Entry 2ZNI (X-ray diffraction, 3.10 A resolution); this record covers chains B and C of the 4 polymer chains in the assembly.

[Chain B]
Molecule: Pyrrolysyl-tRNA synthetase
From: Desulfitobacterium hafniense
Notes: EC 6.1.1.26
UniProt: B0S4P3 (B0S4P3_DESHA); numbering as in UniProt (aligned over 1-288)
Amino-acid sequence (308 residues; row label = number of the first residue in the row; numbers below 1 keep their minus sign (Met-19 is residue -19)):
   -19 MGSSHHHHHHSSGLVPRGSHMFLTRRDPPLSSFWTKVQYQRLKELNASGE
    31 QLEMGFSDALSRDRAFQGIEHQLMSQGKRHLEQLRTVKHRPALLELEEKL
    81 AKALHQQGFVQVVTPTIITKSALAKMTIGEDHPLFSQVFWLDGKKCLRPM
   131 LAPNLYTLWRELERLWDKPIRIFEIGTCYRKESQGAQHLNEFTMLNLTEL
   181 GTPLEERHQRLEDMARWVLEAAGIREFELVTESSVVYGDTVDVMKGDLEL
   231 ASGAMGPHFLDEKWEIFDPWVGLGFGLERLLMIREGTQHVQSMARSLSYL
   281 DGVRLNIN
Not modelled in the structure: -19 to 9
Differences from the reference sequence: expression tag (-19 to 0)
From the paper describing this entry:
  - binding site for bacterial tRNA: Lys16, Gln117, Lys124, Arg140, Arg144, Arg160 to Asn170, Phe172, Glu245, Ser278

[Chain C]
Molecule: bacterial tRNA
Sequence (72 nucleotides; numbered 1 to 76; 4 numbers in that range are skipped by the numbering (no residue carries them; nothing is unmodelled there); the number before each row is that of its first residue):
     1 GGGGGGU
     9 GGAUCGA
    18 AUAGAUCACACGGACUCUAAAUUCGUGCAG
    49 GCGGGUGAAACUCCCGUACUCCCCGCCA
Bound ions: Ca2+ site 1 near G4 (its only coordinating residue here); Ca2+ site 2 near G9 (its only coordinating residue here); Ca2+ site 3 near G14 (its only coordinating residue here); Ca2+ site 4 near U65 (its only coordinating residue here)

[How chain B and chain C interact]
Pairs across the interface - 78 pairs, chain B then chain C:
  Thr15(B) with U12(C), phosphate contact; C13(C), hydrogen bond to the phosphate
  Lys16(B) with G4(C), hydrogen bond to the phosphate; G5(C), salt bridge to the phosphate
  Val17(B) with G5(C), phosphate contact; U12(C), phosphate contact; C13(C), phosphate contact
  Gln18(B) with U12(C), hydrogen bond to the sugar
  Gln20(B) with G4(C), hydrogen bond to the base; C69(C), base contact; C70(C), sugar contact
  Arg21(B) with G10(C), sugar contact; A11(C), sugar contact; U12(C), phosphate contact
  Lys23(B) with C70(C), phosphate contact; C71(C), salt bridge to the phosphate
  Glu24(B) with C69(C), sugar contact
  Asp43(B) with C13(C), sugar contact
  Phe46(B) with A11(C), sugar contact; U12(C), sugar contact
  Gln47(B) with U23(C), hydrogen bond to the base; C24(C), sugar contact
  Glu50(B) with G10(C), hydrogen bond to the base; A11(C), hydrogen bond to the sugar
  His51(B) with A25(C), hydrogen bond to the phosphate; C26(C), salt bridge to the phosphate
  Gln117(B) with C75(C), hydrogen bond to the phosphate
  Arg160(B) with C75(C), hydrogen bond to the phosphate; A76(C), salt bridge to the phosphate
  Glu162(B) with G1(C), base contact; G73(C), hydrogen bond to the base; C74(C), base contact
  Ser163(B) with C74(C), hydrogen bond to the sugar; A76(C), hydrogen bond to the base
  Gln164(B) with G1(C), base contact; G2(C), base contact; C71(C), hydrogen bond to the base; C72(C), hydrogen bond to the base; G73(C), base contact; C74(C), base contact
  Gly165(B) with C72(C), phosphate contact; C74(C), base contact
  Ala166(B) with C71(C), phosphate contact; C72(C), hydrogen bond to the phosphate; C74(C), base contact
  Gln167(B) with A76(C), base contact
  His168(B) with C74(C), stacking on the base; A76(C), base contact
  Leu169(B) with A76(C), hydrogen bond to the base
  Phe172(B) with A76(C), stacking on the base
  Glu212(B) with C75(C), base contact
  Asp222(B) with C75(C), base contact
  Glu229(B) with C75(C), hydrogen bond to the sugar; A76(C), hydrogen bond to the sugar
  Leu230(B) with A76(C), hydrogen bond to the sugar
  Ala231(B) with A76(C), hydrogen bond to the phosphate
  Ser232(B) with C75(C), base contact; A76(C), hydrogen bond to the phosphate
  Gly254(B) with A76(C), sugar contact
  Phe255(B) with A76(C), sugar contact
  Gly256(B) with A76(C), sugar contact
  Arg259(B) with C75(C), sugar contact; A76(C), base contact
  His269(B) with C70(C), salt bridge to the phosphate; C71(C), phosphate contact
  Gln271(B) with C70(C), phosphate contact; C71(C), phosphate contact
  Ser278(B) with U68(C), hydrogen bond to the phosphate; C69(C), hydrogen bond to the phosphate
  Tyr279(B) with C69(C), phosphate contact; C70(C), hydrogen bond to the phosphate
  Arg284(B) with U68(C), sugar contact
  Asn286(B) with G10(C), hydrogen bond to the sugar; A11(C), phosphate contact
  Ile287(B) with G10(C), sugar contact
  Asn288(B) with G10(C), sugar contact; A25(C), hydrogen bond to the sugar; C26(C), sugar contact
Interface residues without a listed pair, chain B (47 interface residues in all): Arg42, Met54, Lys58, Leu114, Met174
Interface residues without a listed pair, chain C (23 interface residues in all): G6, G14

[In short]
47 residues of chain B face 23 of chain C across their interface, with 27 hydrogen bonds, 5 salt bridges and 2
aromatic stacking contacts. Among the polar pairs are Gln20(B)-G4(C), Gln47(B)-U23(C) and Glu50(B)-G10(C). The
paper reports a binding site for bacterial tRNA at Lys16(B), Gln117(B) and Lys124(B) among others.
Chain B is Pyrrolysyl-tRNA synthetase (Desulfitobacterium hafniense) and chain C is bacterial tRNA; the
structure, Crystal structure of Pyrrolysyl-tRNA synthetase-tRNA(Pyl) complex from Desulfitobacterium
hafniense, was determined by X-ray diffraction (same publication as 2ZNJ).
